8IKH - chains A and B of the 5 polymer chains in the assembly; structure by electron microscopy, 3.30 A resolution.

[Chain A]
Name: Guanine nucleotide-binding protein G(i) subunit alpha-1
Organism: Homo sapiens
UniProtKB: P63096 (GNAI1_HUMAN); numbering as in UniProt (aligned over 1-354)
Sequence (354 residues; numbered 1 to 354; the number before each row is that of its first residue):
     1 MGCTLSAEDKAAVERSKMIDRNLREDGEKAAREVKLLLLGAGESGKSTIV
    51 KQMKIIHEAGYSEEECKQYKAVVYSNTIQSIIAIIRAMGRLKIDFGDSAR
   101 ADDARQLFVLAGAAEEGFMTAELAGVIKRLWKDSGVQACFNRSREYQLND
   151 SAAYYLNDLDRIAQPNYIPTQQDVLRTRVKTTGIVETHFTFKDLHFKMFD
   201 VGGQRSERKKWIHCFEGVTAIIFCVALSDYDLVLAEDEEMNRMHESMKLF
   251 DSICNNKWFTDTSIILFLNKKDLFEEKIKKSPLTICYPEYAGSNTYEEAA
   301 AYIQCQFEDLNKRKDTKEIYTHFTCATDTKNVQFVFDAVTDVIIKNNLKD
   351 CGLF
Disordered / not traced: 1-3, 55-181, 234-240
Curated features (UniProtKB/Swiss-Prot):
  - region: Lys35 to Thr48 (G1 motif), Asp173 to Thr181 (G2 motif), Phe196 to Arg205 (G3 motif), Ile265 to Asp272 (G4 motif), Thr324 to Thr329 (G5 motif)
  - binding site (GTP): Glu43 to Thr48, Ser151, Leu175 to Thr181, Asp200 to Gln204, Asn269 to Asp272, Ala326
  - binding site (Mg(2+)): Ser47, Thr181
  - modified residue: Arg178 (ADP-ribosylarginine), Gln204 (Deamidated glutamine), Cys351 (ADP-ribosylcysteine)
  - lipidation: Gly2 (N-myristoyl glycine), Cys3 (S-palmitoyl cysteine)
  - natural variant: Gly40 (G40C: In NEDHISB; G40R: In NEDHISB), Gly45 (G45D: In NEDHISB), Thr48 (T48I: In NEDHISB; T48K: In NEDHISB), Gln52 (Q52P: In NEDHISB), Ser75 (deletion: In NEDHISB; uncertain significance), Gln172 (deletion: In NEDHISB), Asp173 (D173V: In NEDHISB), Glu186 to Phe189 (deletion: In NEDHISB; uncertain significance), Cys224 (C224Y: In NEDHISB), Lys270 (K270N: In NEDHISB; K270R: In NEDHISB), Asp272 (D272G: In NEDHISB), Ala326 (A326P: In NEDHISB), 1 further natural variant entry in UniProt
  - mutagenesis: Gly42 (G42R: Abolishes switch to an activated conformation and dissociation from beta and gamma subunits upon GTP binding. Abolishes interaction with RGS family members), Glu116 (E116L: Enhances interaction (inactive GDP-bound) with RGS14), Gln147 (Q147L: Enhances interaction (inactive GDP-bound) with RGS14), Glu245 (E245L: Enhances interaction (inactive GDP-bound) with RGS14)

[Chain B]
Name: Guanine nucleotide-binding protein G(I)/G(S)/G(T) subunit beta-1
Organism: Homo sapiens
UniProtKB: P62873 (GBB1_HUMAN); residues 2-340 here = UniProt positions 2-340
Sequence (356 residues; row label = number of the first residue in the row; numbers below 1 keep their minus sign (Met-15 is residue -15)):
   -15 MHHHHLEVLFQGPGSSGSELDQLRQEAEQLKNQIRDARKACADATLSQIT
    35 NNIDPVGRIQMRTRRTLRGHLAKIYAMHWGTDSRLLVSASQDGKLIIWDS
    85 YTTNKVHAIPLRSSWVMTCAYAPSGNYVACGGLDNICSIYNLKTREGNVR
   135 VSRELAGHTGYLSCCRFLDDNQIVTSSGDTTCALWDIETGQQTTTFTGHT
   185 GDVMSLSLAPDTRLFVSGACDASAKLWDVREGMCRQTFTGHESDINAICF
   235 FPNGNAFATGSDDATCRLFDLRADQELMTYSHDNIICGITSVSFSKSGRL
   285 LLAGYDDFNCNVWDALKADRAGVLAGHDNRVSCLGVTDDGMAVATGSWDS
   335 FLKIWN
Disordered / not traced: -15 to 2, 24-26, 183, 225
Differences from the reference sequence: initiating methionine (-15); expression tag (-14 to 1)
Curated features (UniProtKB/Swiss-Prot):
  - modified residue: Ser2 (N-acetylserine), His266 (Phosphohistidine)
  - natural variant: Leu30 (L30F: In MRD42; uncertain significance), Arg52 (R52G: In MRD42), Gly64 (G64V: In MRD42), Asp76 (D76E: In MRD42; D76G: In MRD42), Gly77 (G77S: In MRD42), Lys78 (K78R: In MRD42), Ile80 (I80N: In MRD42; I80T: In MRD42), His91 (H91R: In MRD42; uncertain significance), Ala92 (A92T: In MRD42), Pro94 (P94S: In MRD42), Leu95 (L95P: In MRD42), Arg96 (R96L: In MRD42), 5 further natural variant entries in UniProt

[Chain A / chain B interface]
Pairs across the interface - 36 pairs, chain A then chain B:
  Ala12(A) with Asn88(B)
  Val13(A) with Asn88(B)
  Arg15(A) with Val90(B), hydrogen bond (side chain-backbone)
  Ser16(A) with Asn88(B); Lys89(B)
  Ile19(A) with Lys89(B)
  Asp20(A) with Lys89(B), salt bridge
  Leu23(A) with Gly53(B); Lys78(B); Ile80(B), hydrophobic; Ala92(B), hydrophobic
  Asp26(A) with Lys78(B), salt bridge
  Thr182(A) with Asn119(B)
  Gly183(A) with Leu117(B)
  Ile184(A) with Trp99(B); Leu117(B)
  Phe199(A) with Trp99(B), hydrophobic
  Gln204(A) with Leu117(B); Tyr145(B)
  Ser206(A) with Tyr145(B)
  Glu207(A) with Asp186(B)
  Lys210(A) with Tyr145(B); Met188(B), hydrogen bond; Cys204(B), hydrogen bond; Asp228(B), salt bridge
  Trp211(A) with Leu117(B), hydrophobic
  His213(A) with Lys57(B); Tyr59(B)
  Cys214(A) with Tyr59(B); Gln75(B), hydrogen bond; Trp99(B); Met101(B), hydrophobic
  Phe215(A) with Trp99(B), hydrophobic
  Glu216(A) with Lys57(B), salt bridge
  Trp258(A) with Arg314(B); Trp332(B), hydrophobic
Other interface residues (no listed pair), chain B (25 interface residues in all): Thr87, His91, Gly144, Gly162

[In short]
22 residues of chain A face 25 of chain B across their interface; the contacts include 4 hydrogen bonds and 4
salt bridges. Polar contacts include Asp20(A)-Lys89(B), Asp26(A)-Lys78(B) and Lys210(A)-Asp228(B).
Here chain A is Guanine nucleotide-binding protein G(i) subunit alpha-1 and chain B is Guanine
nucleotide-binding protein G(I)/G(S)/G(T) subunit beta-1, both from Homo sapiens. Entry 8IKH (Cryo-EM
structure of human receptor with G proteins) was determined by electron microscopy together with 8IKG from the
same study.
